7PQC - chains D and O of the 15 polymer chains in the assembly; structure by electron microscopy, 4.10 A resolution (low resolution: residue-level contacts below are approximate; hydrogen-bond / salt-bridge calls are withheld).

== Chain D ==
Molecule: Tubulin alpha-1B chain
Source organism: Sus scrofa
UniProt: Q2XVP4 (TBA1B_PIG); numbering as in UniProt (aligned over 1-451)
Amino-acid sequence (451 residues; row label = number of the first residue in the row):
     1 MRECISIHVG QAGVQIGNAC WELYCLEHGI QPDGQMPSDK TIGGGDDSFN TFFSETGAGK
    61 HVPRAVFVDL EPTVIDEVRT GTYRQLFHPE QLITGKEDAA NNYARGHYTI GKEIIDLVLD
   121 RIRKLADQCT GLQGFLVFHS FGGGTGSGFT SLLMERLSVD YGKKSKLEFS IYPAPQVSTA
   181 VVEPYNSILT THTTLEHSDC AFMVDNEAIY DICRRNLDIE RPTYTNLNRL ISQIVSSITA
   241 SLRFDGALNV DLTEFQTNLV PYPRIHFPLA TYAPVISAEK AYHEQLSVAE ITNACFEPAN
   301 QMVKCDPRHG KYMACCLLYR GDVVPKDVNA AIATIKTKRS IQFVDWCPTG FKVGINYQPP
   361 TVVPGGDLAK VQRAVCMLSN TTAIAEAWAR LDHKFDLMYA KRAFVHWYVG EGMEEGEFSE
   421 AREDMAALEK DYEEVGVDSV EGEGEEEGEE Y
Metal / ion sites: Mg2+: D69, D98 (together with GTP)
Small-molecule neighbours: GTP (guanosine-5'-triphosphate): G10, Q11, A12, Q15, I16, D69, D98, A99, A100, N101, S140, G143, G144, T145, G146, I171, T179, N206, Y224, L227, N228, I231

== Chain O ==
Molecule: Isoform Tau-F of Microtubule-associated protein tau
Source organism: Homo sapiens
UniProt: P10636 (TAU_HUMAN), isoform P10636-8; numbering as in UniProt (aligned over 202-395)
Amino-acid sequence (194 residues; each row starts with the number of its first residue):
   202 SPGTPGSRSR TPSLPTPPTR EPKKVAVVRT PPKSPSSAKS RLQTAPVPMP DLKNVKSKIG
   262 STENLKHQPG GGKVQIINKK LDLSNVQSKC GSKDNIKHVP GGGSVQIVYK PVDLSKVTSK
   322 CGSLGNIHHK PGGGQVEVKS EKLDFKDRVQ SKIGSLDNIT HVPGGGNKKI ETHKLTFREN
   382 AKAKTDHGAE IVYK
From the paper describing this entry:
  - post-translational modification sites: S235, S241, S262, K311, K340
  - post-translational modification sites: S237, S258, K274, K280, K281, S289, S324, S356 (citing earlier work)
  - post-translational modification sites: K234, K240, K259, K290, K321, K353, K370, K375 (proposed by the authors, not directly observed)
  - conformationally variable residues: S235, S262, K311 (from molecular simulation)

== Interface between chain D and chain O ==
Contacting residue pairs - 22 pairs, chain D then chain O:
  Y262(D) - I260(O)
  Y262(D) - G261(O)
  R264(D) - K259(O)
  A400(D) - V248(O)
  K401(D) - V248(O)
  R402(D) - V248(O)
  E423(D) - V256(O)
  D424(D) - K259(O)
  A426(D) - V256(O)
  A427(D) - V256(O)
  A427(D) - K257(O)
  A427(D) - S258(O)
  A427(D) - K259(O)
  K430(D) - V256(O)
  K430(D) - S258(O)
  D431(D) - S258(O)
  D431(D) - K259(O)
  D431(D) - I260(O)
  E434(D) - S258(O)
  E434(D) - S262(O)
  E434(D) - T263(O)
  E441(D) - L266(O)
Also at the interface, not in a pair above, chain D (14 interface residues in all): Y399
Also at the interface, not in a pair above, chain O (11 interface residues in all): N255
From the paper, about this interface:
  - residue pairs: V256(O)-A427(D) (hydrophobic contact), S258(O)-E434(D) (hydrogen bond), K259(O)-D424(D) (salt bridge), S262(O)-E434(D)
  - interface residues, chain O: K259(O)

== Overview ==
14 residues of chain D and 11 residues of chain O are in contact. The authors report a hydrophobic contact
between V256(O) and A427(D); a hydrogen bond between S258(O) and E434(D); a salt bridge between K259(O) and
D424(D). Chain D binds GTP. The paper reports the interface residue K259(O); modification sites S235(O),
S241(O) and S262(O) among others.
Chain D is Tubulin alpha-1B chain (Sus scrofa) and chain O is Isoform Tau-F of Microtubule-associated protein
tau (Homo sapiens); the structure, tau-microtubule structural ensemble based on CryoEM data, was determined by
electron microscopy (same publication as 7PQP).
